Entry 8THB (electron microscopy, 3.20 A resolution); this record covers chains C and D of the 5 polymer chains in the assembly.

Chain C:
Name: Replication factor C subunit 3
Source organism: Saccharomyces cerevisiae
UniProtKB: P38629 (RFC3_YEAST); numbering as in UniProt (aligned over 1-336)
Sequence (336 residues; numbered 1 to 336; the number before each row is that of its first residue):
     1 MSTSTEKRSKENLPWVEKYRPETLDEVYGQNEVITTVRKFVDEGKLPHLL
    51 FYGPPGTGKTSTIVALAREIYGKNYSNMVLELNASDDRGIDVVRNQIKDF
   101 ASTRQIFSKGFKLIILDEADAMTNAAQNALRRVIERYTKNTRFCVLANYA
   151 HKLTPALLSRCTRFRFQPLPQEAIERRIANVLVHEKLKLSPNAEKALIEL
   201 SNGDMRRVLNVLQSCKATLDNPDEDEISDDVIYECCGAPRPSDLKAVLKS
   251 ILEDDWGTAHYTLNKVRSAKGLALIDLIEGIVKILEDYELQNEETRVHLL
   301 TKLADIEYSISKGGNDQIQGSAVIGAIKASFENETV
Unresolved in the structure: 1-10, 336
Swiss-Prot annotation at these positions:
  - binding site (ATP): Val16 to Tyr19, Arg20, Tyr28, Gly53 to Ser61, Asn148, Arg206
  - modified residue: Ser2 (N-acetylserine)
Metal / ion sites: Mg2+: Thr60, Asp117
Residues lining bound ligands: ATP-gamma-S (AGS; phosphothiophosphoric acid-adenylate ester): Val16, Tyr19, Arg20, Pro21, Glu26, Val27, Tyr28, Gln30, Pro55, Gly56, Thr57, Gly58, Lys59, Thr60, Ser61, Asp117, Asn148, Leu169, Met205, Arg206, Leu209

Chain D:
Name: Replication factor C subunit 2
Source organism: Saccharomyces cerevisiae
UniProtKB: P40348 (RFC2_YEAST); residues 1-353 here = UniProt positions 1-353
Sequence (353 residues; numbered 1 to 353; the number before each row is that of its first residue):
     1 MFEGFGPNKKRKISKLAAEQSLAQQPWVEKYRPKNLDEVTAQDHAVTVLK
    51 KTLKSANLPHMLFYGPPGTGKTSTILALTKELYGPDLMKSRILELNASDE
   101 RGISIVREKVKNFARLTVSKPSKHDLENYPCPPYKIIILDEADSMTADAQ
   151 SALRRTMETYSGVTRFCLICNYVTRIIDPLASRCSKFRFKALDASNAIDR
   201 LRFISEQENVKCDDGVLERILDISAGDLRRGITLLQSASKGAQYLGDGKN
   251 ITSTQVEELAGVVPHDILIEIVEKVKSGDFDEIKKYVNTFMKSGWSAASV
   301 VNQLHEYYITNDNFDTNFKNQISWLLFTTDSRLNNGTNEHIQLLNLLVKI
   351 SQL
Unresolved in the structure: 1-21
Swiss-Prot annotation at these positions:
  - binding site (ATP): Val28, Arg32, Gly65 to Ser73, Asn171, Arg229
  - modified residue: Met1 (N-acetylmethionine)
Metal / ion sites: Mg2+: Thr72, Asp140 (together with ATP-gamma-S)
Residues lining bound ligands: ATP-gamma-S (AGS; phosphothiophosphoric acid-adenylate ester): Trp27, Val28, Glu29, Tyr31, Arg32, Pro33, Val39, Thr40, Gln42, Pro67, Gly68, Thr69, Gly70, Lys71, Thr72, Ser73, Asp140, Glu141, Leu192, Arg200, Leu228, Arg229, Ile232

Chain C / chain D interface:
Contacting residue pairs - 49 pairs, chain C then chain D:
  Asn83(C) with Arg155(D), hydrogen bond
  Ser85(C) with Arg155(D), hydrogen bond
  Glu118(C) with Arg155(D), salt bridge
  Arg206(C) with Asp178(D); Pro179(D)
  Arg207(C) with Arg175(D); Asp178(D), salt bridge
  Asn210(C) with Asp178(D)
  Ser214(C) with Ser182(D)
  Cys235(C) with Lys186(D)
  Cys236(C) with Lys186(D), hydrogen bond (backbone-side chain)
  Gly237(C) with Val173(D); Lys186(D)
  Trp256(C) with Ile309(D), hydrophobic; Thr316(D); Lys319(D); Asn320(D), hydrogen bond; Ser323(D)
  His260(C) with His305(D); Ile309(D)
  Ser268(C) with Arg188(D), hydrogen bond (backbone-side chain)
  Ala269(C) with Arg188(D), hydrogen bond (backbone-side chain)
  Lys270(C) with Val173(D)
  Gly271(C) with Val173(D), hydrogen bond (backbone-backbone)
  Leu272(C) with Val173(D), hydrophobic
  Ala273(C) with Thr174(D)
  Asp276(C) with Val173(D); Thr174(D)
  Lys302(C) with Trp324(D)
  Asp305(C) with Phe327(D)
  Ile306(C) with Trp324(D), hydrophobic; Phe327(D), hydrophobic
  Ser309(C) with Phe327(D); Ser331(D)
  Lys312(C) with Asn334(D)
  Asn315(C) with Asp330(D)
  Gln317(C) with His305(D), hydrogen bond (backbone-side chain)
  Ile318(C) with Val301(D), hydrophobic; Phe327(D), hydrophobic; Asp330(D)
  Gln319(C) with Phe327(D); Asp330(D), hydrogen bond
  Ser321(C) with His305(D), hydrogen bond; Ser323(D)
  Ala322(C) with Phe327(D), hydrophobic
  Gly325(C) with Asn320(D); Ser323(D)
  Lys328(C) with Asn320(D)
  Ala329(C) with Asn320(D)
Other interface residues (no listed pair), chain C (35 interface residues in all): Asp86, Gly313
Other interface residues (no listed pair), chain D (27 interface residues in all): Gln150, Ser151, Tyr172, Asn302, Leu326, Asn335

Summary:
Chain C and chain D form an interface of 35 and 27 residues respectively, with 10 hydrogen bonds and 2 salt
bridges. Polar pairs include Glu118(C)-Arg155(D), Arg207(C)-Asp178(D) and Asn83(C)-Arg155(D). Chain C binds
ATP-gamma-S. Bound to chain D: ATP-gamma-S.
Here chain C is Replication factor C subunit 3 and chain D is Replication factor C subunit 2, both from
Saccharomyces cerevisiae. Entry 8THB (Structure of the Saccharomyces cerevisiae PCNA clamp unloader Elg1-RFC
complex) was determined by electron microscopy together with 8THC and 8THD from the same study.
